Entry 7P93 (X-ray diffraction, 1.55 A resolution); this record covers chains B and M of the 3 polymer chains in the assembly.

# Chain B (and M)
Molecule: Atypical chemokine receptor 1
Notes: chain M of this document is another copy of the same molecule, construct and numbering; everything in this record applies to it too
UniProt: Q16570 (ACKR1_HUMAN); numbering as in UniProt (aligned over 34-46)
Sequence (14 residues; numbered 33 to 46; the number before each row is that of its first residue):
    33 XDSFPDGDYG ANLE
Not modelled in the structure: 33-38 (chain M: 33, 44-46)
Modified positions: ACE (acetyl group) at position 33; Tyr41 (O-sulfo-L-tyrosine; TYS)
Sequence notes: acetylation (33)
Swiss-Prot annotation at these positions:
  - modified residue: Tyr41 (Sulfotyrosine)
From the paper describing this entry:
  - post-translational modification sites: Tyr41

# Interface between chain B and chain M
Pairs across the interface (4):
  Tyr41(B) - Gly42(M)
  Gly42(B) - Ala43(M)
  Asn44(B) - Asp40(M)
  Asn44(B) - Ala43(M)
Interface residues without a listed pair, chain B (4 interface residues in all): Ala43
Interface residues without a listed pair, chain M (4 interface residues in all): Tyr41

# Summary
Chain B and chain M each contribute 4 residues to their interface. From the paper: a modification site at
Tyr41(B).
Chain B and chain M are both Atypical chemokine receptor 1; the structure, Crystal Structure of leukotoxin
LukE from Staphylococcus aureus in complex with a sulfated ACKR1 N-terminal peptide, was determined by X-ray
diffraction (same publication as 7P8S, 7P8T, 7P8U and 7P8X).
